PDB entry 8KD4 | electron microscopy, 2.93 A resolution | chains S and X of the 16 polymer chains in the assembly

Chain S:
Protein: Histone H3
From: Xenopus laevis
Reference sequence: A0A310TTQ1 (A0A310TTQ1_XENLA); residues 1-135 here correspond to UniProt positions 2-136 (UniProt number = residue number + 1)
Amino-acid sequence (135 residues; each row starts with the number of its first residue):
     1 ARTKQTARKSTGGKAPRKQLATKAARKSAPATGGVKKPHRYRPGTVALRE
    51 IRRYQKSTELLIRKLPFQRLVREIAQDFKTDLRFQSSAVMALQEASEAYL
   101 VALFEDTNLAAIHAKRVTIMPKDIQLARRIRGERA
Unresolved in the structure: 1-35, 134-135
Differences from the reference sequence: engineered mutation Ala110 (Cys111 in A0A310TTQ1)
Modified residues: Lys36 (N-trimethyllysine; M3L)

Chain X:
Molecule: 187bp DNA
Sequence (187 nucleotides; each row starts with the number of its first residue; numbers below 1 keep their minus sign (DG-93 is residue -93)):
   -93 GCGGTGGCGGCCGCTCTAGAACAGGATGTATATATCTGACACGTGCCTGG
   -43 AGACTAGGGAGTAATCCCCTTGGCGGTTAAAACGCGGGGGACAGCGCGTA
     7 CGTGCGTTTAAGCGGTGCTAGAGCTGTCTACGACCAATTGAGCGGCCTCG
    57 GCACCGGGATTCTCCAGGGCGGCCGCGTATAGGGTCC
Unresolved in the structure: -93 to -89, 76-93

Interface between chain S and chain X:
Contacting residue pairs (23; chain S residue first):
  Lys37(S) - DA72(X)  phosphate contact
  His39(S) - DC71(X)  phosphate contact
  Arg40(S) - DG-8(X)  base contact
  Arg40(S) - DC71(X)  phosphate contact
  Tyr41(S) - DC70(X)  sugar contact
  Arg42(S) - DG-5(X)  phosphate contact
  Arg42(S) - DC70(X)  salt bridge to the phosphate
  Pro43(S) - DG-6(X)  sugar contact
  Arg63(S) - DA-14(X)  sugar contact
  Arg72(S) - DT-23(X)  salt bridge to the phosphate
  Arg83(S) - DT-24(X)  hydrogen bond to the sugar
  Arg83(S) - DT-23(X)  phosphate contact
  Phe84(S) - DT-24(X)  sugar contact
  Phe84(S) - DT-23(X)  hydrogen bond to the phosphate
  Gln85(S) - DT-24(X)  phosphate contact
  Ser86(S) - DT-24(X)  hydrogen bond to the phosphate
  Lys115(S) - DA-3(X)  phosphate contact
  Arg116(S) - DA-3(X)  phosphate contact
  Arg116(S) - DC-2(X)  salt bridge to the phosphate
  Val117(S) - DG-4(X)  sugar contact
  Val117(S) - DA-3(X)  hydrogen bond to the phosphate
  Thr118(S) - DA-3(X)  hydrogen bond to the phosphate
  Lys122(S) - DC-2(X)  salt bridge to the phosphate
Also at the interface, not in a pair above, chain S (19 interface residues in all): Gln68, Met120
Also at the interface, not in a pair above, chain X (14 interface residues in all): DG-7, DT69

Summary:
The interface between chain S and chain X involves 19 residues on one side and 14 on the other, with 5
hydrogen bonds and 4 salt bridges. Among the polar pairs are Arg83(S)-DT-24(X), Phe84(S)-DT-23(X) and
Ser86(S)-DT-24(X).
Here chain S is Histone H3 (Xenopus laevis) and chain X is 187bp DNA. Entry 8KD4 (Rpd3S in complex with
nucleosome with H3K36MLA modification and 187bp DNA, class1) was determined by electron microscopy (same
publication as 8KC7, 8KD2, 8KD3, 8KD5, 8KD6 and 8KD7).
